1Q7Y - chains A and N of the 31 polymer chains in the assembly; structure by X-ray diffraction, 3.20 A resolution.

== Chain A ==
Molecule: 23S ribosomal RNA
Organism: Haloarcula marismortui
Sequence (2922 nucleotides; each row starts with the number of its first residue):
     2 UUGGCUACUAUGCCAGCUGGUGGAUUGCUCGGCUCAGGCGCUGAUGAAGG
    52 ACGUGCCAAGCUGCGAUAAGCCAUGGGGAGCCGCACGGAGGCGAAGAACC
   102 AUGGAUUUCCGAAUGAGAAUCUCUCUAACAAUUGCUUCGCGCAAUGAGGA
   152 ACCCCGAGAACUGAAACAUCUCAGUAUCGGGAGGAACAGAAAACGCAAUG
   202 UGAUGUCGUUAGUAACCGCGAGUGAACGCGAUACAGCCCAAACCGAAGCC
   252 CUCACGGGCAAUGUGGUGUCAGGGCUACCUCUCAUCAGCCGACCGUCUCG
   302 ACGAAGUCUCUUGGAACAGAGCGUGAUACAGGGUGACAACCCCGUACUCG
   352 AGACCAGUACGACGUGCGGUAGUGCCAGAGUAGCGGGGGUUGGAUAUCCC
   402 UCGCGAAUAACGCAGGCAUCGACUGCGAAGGCUAAACACAACCUGAGACC
   452 GAUAGUGAACAAGUAGUGUGAACGAACGCUGCAAAGUACCCUCAGAAGGG
   502 AGGCGAAAUAGAGCAUGAAAUCAGUUGGCGAUCGAGCGACAGGGCAUACA
   552 AGGUCCCUCGACGAAUGACCGACGCGCGAGCGUCCAGUAAGACUCACGGG
   602 AAGCCGAUGUUCUGUCGUACGUUUUGAAAAACGAGCCAGGGAGUGUGUCU
   652 GCAUGGCAAGUCUAACCGGAGUAUCCGGGGAGGCACAGGGAAACCGACAU
   702 GGCCGCAGGGCUUUGCCCGAGGGCCGCCGUCUUCAAGGGCGGGGAGCCAU
   752 GUGGACACGACCCGAAUCCGGACGAUCUACGCAUGGACAAGAUGAAGCGU
   802 GCCGAAAGGCACGUGGAAGUCUGUUAGAGUUGGUGUCCUACAAUACCCUC
   852 UCGUGAUCUAUGUGUAGGGGUGAAAGGCCCAUCGAGUCCGGCAACAGCUG
   902 GUUCCAAUCGAAACAUGUCGAAGCAUGACCUCCGCCGAGGUAGUCUGUGA
   952 GGUAGAGCGACCGAUUGGUGUGUCCGCCUCCGAGAGGAGUCGGCACACCU
  1002 GUCAAACUCCAAACUUACAGACGCCGUUUGACGCGGGGAUUCCGGUGCGC
  1052 GGGGUAAGCCUGUGUACCAGGAGGGGAACAACCCAGAGAUAGGUUAAGGU
  1102 CCCCAAGUGUGGAUUAAGUGUAAUCCUCUGAAGGUGGUCUCGAGCCCUAG
  1152 ACAGCCGGGAGGUGAGCUUAGAAGCAGCUACCCUCUAAGAAAAGCGUAAC
  1202 AGCUUACCGGCCGAGGUUUGAGGCGCCCAAAAUGAUCGGGACUCAAAUCC
  1252 ACCACCGAGACCUGUCCGUACCACUCAUACUGGUAAUCGAGUAGAUUGGC
  1302 GCUCUAAUUGGAUGGAAGUAGGGGUGAAAACUCCUAUGGACCGAUUAGUG
  1352 ACGAAAAUCCUGGCCAUAGUAGCAGCGAUAGUCGGGUGAGAACCCCGACG
  1402 GCCUAAUGGAUAAGGGUUCCUCAGCACUGCUGAUCAGCUGAGGGUUAGCC
  1452 GGUCCUAAGUCAUACCGCAACUCGACUAUGACGAAAUGGGAAACGGGUUA
  1502 AUAUUCCCGUGCCACUAUGCAGUGAAAGUUGACGCCCUGGGGUCGAUCAC
  1552 GCUGGGCAUUCGCCCAGUCGAACCGUCCAACUCCGUGGAAGCCGUAAUGG
  1602 CAGGAAGCGGACGAACGGCGGCAUAGGGAAACGUGAUUCAACCUGGGGCC
  1652 CAUGAAAAGACGAGCAUAGUGUCCGUACCGAGAACCGACACAGGUGUCCA
  1702 UGGCGGCGAAAGCCAAGGCCUGUCGGGAGCAACCAACGUUAGGGAAUUCG
  1752 GCAAGUUAGUCCCGUACCUUCGGAAGAAGGGAUGCCUGCUCCGGAACGGA
  1802 GCAGGUCGCAGUGACUCGGAAGCUCGGACUGUCUAGUAACAACAUAGGUG
  1852 ACCGCAAAUCCGCAAGGACUCGUACGGUCACUGAAUCCUGCCCAGUGCAG
  1902 GUAUCUGAACACCUCGUACAAGAGGACGAAGGACCUGUCAACGGCGGGGG
  1952 UAACUAUGACCCUCUUAAGGUAGCGUAGUACCUUGCCGCAUCAGUAGCGG
  2002 CUUGCAUGAAUGGAUUAACCAGAGCUUCACUGUCCCAACGUUGGGCCCGG
  2052 UGAACUGUACAUUCCAGUGCGGAGUCUGGAGACACCCAGGGGGAAGCGAA
  2102 GACCCUAUGGAGCUUUACUGCAGGCUGUCGCUGAGACGUGGUCGCCGAUG
  2152 UGCAGCAUAGGUAGGAGACACUACACAGGUACCCGCGCUAGCGGGCCACC
  2202 GAGUCAACAGUGAAAUACUACCCGUCGGUGACUGCGACUCUCACUCCGGG
  2252 AGGAGGACACCGAUAGCCGGGCAGUUUGACUGGGGCGGUACGCGCUCGAA
  2302 AAGAUAUCGAGCGCGCCCUAUGGCUAUCUCAGCCGGGACAGAGACCCGGC
  2352 GAAGAGUGCAAGAGCAAAAGAUAGCUUGACAGUGUUCUUCCCAACGAGGA
  2402 ACGCUGACGCGAAAGCGUGGUCUAGCGAACCAAUUAGCCUGCUUGAUGCG
  2452 GGCAAUUGAUGACAGAAAAGCUACCCUAGGGAUAACAGAGUCGUCACUCG
  2502 CAAGAGCACAUAUCGACCGAGUGGCUUGCUACCUCGAUGUCGGUUCCCUC
  2552 CAUCCUGCCCGUGCAGAAGCGGGCAAGGGUGAGGUUGUUCGCCUAUUAAA
  2602 GGAGGUCGUGAGCUGGGUUUAGACCGUCGUGAGACAGGUCGGCUGCUAUC
  2652 UACUGGGUGUGUAAUGGUGUCUGACAAGAACGACCGUAUAGUACGAGAGG
  2702 AACUACGGUUGGUGGCCACUGGUGUACCGGUUGUUCGAGAGAGCACGUGC
  2752 CGGGUAGCCACGCCACACGGGGUAAGAGCUGAACGCAUCUAAGCUCGAAA
  2802 CCCACUUGGAAAAGAGACACCGCCGAGGUCCCGCGUACAAGACGCGGUCG
  2852 AUAGACUCGGGGUGUGCGCGUCGAGGUAACGAGACGUUAAGCCCACGAGC
  2902 ACUAACAGACCAAAGCCAUCAU
Disordered / not traced: 2-9, 126-127, 715, 971-998, 1560, 1952-1963, 2137-2236, 2339-2343, 2665-2666, 2915-2923
Ion coordination: Mg2+ site 1 near G28 (its only coordinating residue here); Na+ site 1 near C40 (its only coordinating residue here); Na+ site 2 near A45 (its only coordinating residue here); Na+ site 3: G56, A59, G61; Na+ site 4: G66, U108; Mg2+ site 2 near U115 (its only coordinating residue here); Na+ site 5 near C141 (its only coordinating residue here); Mg2+ site 3: C162, U2276; Na+ site 6: A165, A166, A167; Mg2+ site 4: A166, G219; Mg2+ site 5 near C168 (its only coordinating residue here); Na+ site 7: U170, C218, G221; 2 more K+ sites not listed; 75 more Mg2+ sites not listed; 64 more Na+ sites not listed
Residues lining bound ligands: puromycin (PUY): G2102, A2486, C2487, G2540, U2541, C2542, G2588, G2618, U2619, U2620, A2637
What the authors report for this chain:
  - binding site for CCdA-P-Puromycin: G2284, G2285
  - catalytic residues: A2486 (proposed by the authors, not directly observed)

== Chain N ==
Protein: L15 Ribosomal Protein
Organism: Haloarcula marismortui
Amino-acid sequence (194 residues; row label = number of the first residue in the row):
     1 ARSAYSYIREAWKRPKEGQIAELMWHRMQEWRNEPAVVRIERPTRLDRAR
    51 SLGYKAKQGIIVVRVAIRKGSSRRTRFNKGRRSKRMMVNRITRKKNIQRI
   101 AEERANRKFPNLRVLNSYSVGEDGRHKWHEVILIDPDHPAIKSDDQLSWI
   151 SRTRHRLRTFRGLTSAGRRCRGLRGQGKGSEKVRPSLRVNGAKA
Ion coordination: Na+ site 1: Asn106, Phe109, Leu112; Na+ site 2: Lys193 (shared with U391(A), U392(A), U398(A) of chain A)

== Chain A / chain N interface ==
Residue-residue contacts (273; chain A residue first):
  G44(A) - Arg156(N)  base contact
  U133(A) - Lys108(N)  hydrogen bond to the sugar
  U133(A) - Pro110(N)  base contact
  U134(A) - Lys108(N)  phosphate contact
  U134(A) - Phe109(N)  sugar contact
  U134(A) - Asn111(N)  hydrogen bond to the sugar
  G135(A) - Arg39(N)  salt bridge to the phosphate
  G135(A) - Ile61(N)  phosphate contact
  G135(A) - Phe109(N)  phosphate contact
  G135(A) - Asn111(N)  hydrogen bond to the sugar
  G135(A) - Leu112(N)  sugar contact
  G135(A) - Asp135(N)  hydrogen bond to the sugar
  C136(A) - Arg39(N)  salt bridge to the phosphate
  C136(A) - Gln58(N)  phosphate contact
  C136(A) - Ile61(N)  phosphate contact
  C136(A) - His138(N)  hydrogen bond to the sugar
  U137(A) - Gln58(N)  phosphate contact
  A145(A) - Asn111(N)  sugar contact
  A145(A) - Asp137(N)  hydrogen bond to the sugar
  C154(A) - Arg188(N)  salt bridge to the phosphate
  C155(A) - Arg161(N)  hydrogen bond to the sugar
  C155(A) - Arg171(N)  hydrogen bond to the phosphate
  C155(A) - Ser186(N)  hydrogen bond to the phosphate
  C155(A) - Arg188(N)  salt bridge to the phosphate
  C155(A) - Val189(N)  hydrogen bond to the phosphate
  C156(A) - Arg99(N)  hydrogen bond to the phosphate
  C156(A) - Phe160(N)  sugar contact
  C156(A) - Arg161(N)  sugar contact
  C156(A) - Arg171(N)  salt bridge to the phosphate
  C156(A) - Ser186(N)  phosphate contact
  C156(A) - Leu187(N)  hydrogen bond to the phosphate
  C156(A) - Arg188(N)  hydrogen bond to the phosphate
  G157(A) - Lys95(N)  hydrogen bond to the sugar
  G157(A) - Arg99(N)  salt bridge to the phosphate
  G157(A) - Leu187(N)  phosphate contact
  A158(A) - Arg93(N)  hydrogen bond to the phosphate
  A158(A) - Lys94(N)  hydrogen bond to the phosphate
  G159(A) - Arg74(N)  salt bridge to the phosphate
  G159(A) - Arg93(N)  salt bridge to the phosphate
  A160(A) - Arg81(N)  hydrogen bond to the sugar
  A160(A) - Arg85(N)  salt bridge to the phosphate
  A161(A) - Gly80(N)  sugar contact
  A161(A) - Arg81(N)  phosphate contact
  A161(A) - Arg82(N)  salt bridge to the phosphate
  A169(A) - Ser83(N)  phosphate contact
  U170(A) - Arg82(N)  salt bridge to the phosphate
  U170(A) - Ser83(N)  hydrogen bond to the phosphate
  U170(A) - Lys84(N)  hydrogen bond to the phosphate
  C171(A) - Arg82(N)  salt bridge to the phosphate
  C171(A) - Lys84(N)  phosphate contact
  U172(A) - Arg82(N)  base contact
  A174(A) - Arg85(N)  base contact
  G175(A) - Arg85(N)  base contact
  G175(A) - Lys94(N)  base contact
  G175(A) - Gly191(N)  sugar contact
  G175(A) - Ala192(N)  sugar contact
  G175(A) - Lys193(N)  salt bridge to the phosphate
  G181(A) - Arg107(N)  hydrogen bond to the sugar
  G181(A) - Phe160(N)  hydrogen bond to the base
  G182(A) - Leu157(N)  phosphate contact
  A183(A) - Arg156(N)  sugar contact
  A183(A) - Leu157(N)  sugar contact
  A183(A) - Arg161(N)  hydrogen bond to the sugar
  G184(A) - Thr153(N)  phosphate contact
  G184(A) - Arg156(N)  salt bridge to the phosphate
  A187(A) - Arg154(N)  salt bridge to the phosphate
  A187(A) - Arg161(N)  phosphate contact
  C188(A) - Arg154(N)  phosphate contact
  C188(A) - Arg161(N)  salt bridge to the phosphate
  C188(A) - Leu163(N)  phosphate contact
  C188(A) - Arg171(N)  hydrogen bond to the phosphate
  C188(A) - Pro185(N)  hydrogen bond to the sugar
  C188(A) - Ser186(N)  sugar contact
  A189(A) - Arg168(N)  salt bridge to the phosphate
  A189(A) - Arg171(N)  salt bridge to the phosphate
  A189(A) - Leu173(N)  sugar contact
  A189(A) - Arg184(N)  hydrogen bond to the phosphate
  A189(A) - Pro185(N)  sugar contact
  G190(A) - Leu173(N)  phosphate contact
  G190(A) - Gln176(N)  phosphate contact
  G190(A) - Arg184(N)  salt bridge to the phosphate
  A191(A) - Gln176(N)  hydrogen bond to the phosphate
  A192(A) - Gln176(N)  hydrogen bond to the phosphate
  A193(A) - Arg174(N)  phosphate contact
  A193(A) - Gln176(N)  hydrogen bond to the phosphate
  A194(A) - Gln176(N)  sugar contact
  A194(A) - Gly177(N)  phosphate contact
  C195(A) - Gly177(N)  phosphate contact
  C195(A) - Lys178(N)  hydrogen bond to the phosphate
  A204(A) - Gln176(N)  hydrogen bond to the sugar
  U205(A) - Arg184(N)  phosphate contact
  G206(A) - Arg184(N)  phosphate contact
  U207(A) - Pro185(N)  phosphate contact
  A226(A) - Lys182(N)  sugar contact
  A227(A) - Glu181(N)  sugar contact
  C240(A) - Gln146(N)  hydrogen bond to the phosphate
  A241(A) - Arg50(N)  sugar contact
  A241(A) - Ser51(N)  sugar contact
  A241(A) - Gln146(N)  phosphate contact
  A242(A) - Ser3(N)  phosphate contact
  A242(A) - Tyr5(N)  phosphate contact
  A242(A) - Arg50(N)  salt bridge to the phosphate
  A243(A) - Ala1(N)  hydrogen bond to the phosphate
  A243(A) - Ser3(N)  phosphate contact
  C244(A) - Ala1(N)  hydrogen bond to the phosphate
  C250(A) - Lys57(N)  sugar contact
  C251(A) - Gln58(N)  hydrogen bond to the sugar
  C251(A) - His138(N)  sugar contact
  C251(A) - Pro139(N)  phosphate contact
  C251(A) - Ala140(N)  sugar contact
  C251(A) - Ser143(N)  phosphate contact
  C252(A) - Pro139(N)  phosphate contact
  G259(A) - Gln58(N)  base contact
  C260(A) - Gln58(N)  sugar contact
  A261(A) - Arg42(N)  salt bridge to the phosphate
  A261(A) - Ala56(N)  sugar contact
  A262(A) - Arg42(N)  salt bridge to the phosphate
  U263(A) - Arg42(N)  hydrogen bond to the sugar
  U263(A) - Leu46(N)  phosphate contact
  G264(A) - Tyr5(N)  hydrogen bond to the phosphate
  G264(A) - Leu46(N)  phosphate contact
  G264(A) - Arg50(N)  salt bridge to the phosphate
  G264(A) - Ala56(N)  sugar contact
  U265(A) - Arg50(N)  salt bridge to the phosphate
  U265(A) - Lys55(N)  phosphate contact
  U265(A) - Ala56(N)  hydrogen bond to the phosphate
  G266(A) - Lys55(N)  salt bridge to the phosphate
  G266(A) - Lys57(N)  salt bridge to the phosphate
  G266(A) - Asp144(N)  phosphate contact
  C376(A) - Ala1(N)  hydrogen bond to the sugar
  C377(A) - Arg2(N)  phosphate contact
  A378(A) - Arg9(N)  salt bridge to the phosphate
  G379(A) - Arg9(N)  sugar contact
  G379(A) - Arg48(N)  phosphate contact
  G379(A) - Ser51(N)  hydrogen bond to the base
  A380(A) - Arg9(N)  phosphate contact
  A380(A) - Trp12(N)  sugar contact
  A380(A) - Lys13(N)  base contact
  A380(A) - Arg48(N)  salt bridge to the phosphate
  G381(A) - Lys13(N)  base contact
  G381(A) - Pro15(N)  base contact
  G381(A) - Arg45(N)  salt bridge to the phosphate
  G381(A) - Arg48(N)  salt bridge to the phosphate
  A383(A) - Arg174(N)  salt bridge to the phosphate
  G388(A) - Arg90(N)  hydrogen bond to the sugar
  G388(A) - Thr92(N)  base contact
  G389(A) - Arg90(N)  salt bridge to the phosphate
  G390(A) - Lys84(N)  salt bridge to the phosphate
  G390(A) - Lys94(N)  sugar contact
  G390(A) - Ala194(N)  base contact
  U391(A) - Lys84(N)  salt bridge to the phosphate
  U391(A) - Arg85(N)  salt bridge to the phosphate
  U391(A) - Lys193(N)  hydrogen bond to the sugar
  U392(A) - Lys182(N)  hydrogen bond to the sugar
  U392(A) - Lys193(N)  sugar contact
  G393(A) - Glu181(N)  base contact
  G393(A) - Lys182(N)  hydrogen bond to the base
  G394(A) - Lys178(N)  base contact
  G394(A) - Gly179(N)  base contact
  G394(A) - Glu181(N)  hydrogen bond to the base
  G394(A) - Lys182(N)  hydrogen bond to the base
  U398(A) - Gly179(N)  hydrogen bond to the sugar
  U398(A) - Glu181(N)  sugar contact
  C399(A) - Gly172(N)  phosphate contact
  C399(A) - Lys178(N)  phosphate contact
  C399(A) - Gly179(N)  sugar contact
  C399(A) - Val183(N)  sugar contact
  C399(A) - Ala194(N)  sugar contact
  C400(A) - Lys94(N)  hydrogen bond to the sugar
  C400(A) - Arg169(N)  phosphate contact
  C400(A) - Cys170(N)  sugar contact
  C400(A) - Gly172(N)  phosphate contact
  C401(A) - Thr92(N)  hydrogen bond to the base
  C401(A) - Arg93(N)  hydrogen bond to the sugar
  C401(A) - Lys94(N)  sugar contact
  C401(A) - Asn96(N)  phosphate contact
  U402(A) - Gly70(N)  hydrogen bond to the phosphate
  U402(A) - Ser71(N)  hydrogen bond to the sugar
  U402(A) - Thr92(N)  sugar contact
  U402(A) - Asn96(N)  phosphate contact
  U402(A) - Ile97(N)  hydrogen bond to the phosphate
  C403(A) - Lys69(N)  phosphate contact
  C403(A) - Gly70(N)  hydrogen bond to the phosphate
  C403(A) - Lys127(N)  salt bridge to the phosphate
  G404(A) - Lys69(N)  salt bridge to the phosphate
  G404(A) - Glu122(N)  phosphate contact
  C405(A) - Lys16(N)  salt bridge to the phosphate
  A407(A) - Arg14(N)  salt bridge to the phosphate
  U409(A) - Lys13(N)  hydrogen bond to the base
  G416(A) - Lys178(N)  salt bridge to the phosphate
  G417(A) - Lys178(N)  hydrogen bond to the phosphate
  A430(A) - Arg48(N)  sugar contact
  G431(A) - Arg48(N)  salt bridge to the phosphate
  G431(A) - Ser51(N)  sugar contact
  G431(A) - Leu52(N)  hydrogen bond to the sugar
  G431(A) - Asn116(N)  hydrogen bond to the phosphate
  G432(A) - Asn116(N)  phosphate contact
  G432(A) - Trp149(N)  hydrogen bond to the sugar
  G432(A) - Ser165(N)  phosphate contact
  C433(A) - Trp149(N)  sugar contact
  C433(A) - Arg158(N)  salt bridge to the phosphate
  C433(A) - Arg168(N)  salt bridge to the phosphate
  U434(A) - His155(N)  salt bridge to the phosphate
  A435(A) - Arg154(N)  salt bridge to the phosphate
  C770(A) - Lys79(N)  phosphate contact
  C770(A) - Gly80(N)  hydrogen bond to the phosphate
  C770(A) - Arg81(N)  hydrogen bond to the phosphate
  G771(A) - Lys79(N)  salt bridge to the phosphate
  G771(A) - Arg81(N)  salt bridge to the phosphate
  G869(A) - Asn78(N)  sugar contact
  G869(A) - Lys79(N)  salt bridge to the phosphate
  G870(A) - Asn78(N)  phosphate contact
  C1467(A) - Pro35(N)  phosphate contact
  C1467(A) - Ala36(N)  hydrogen bond to the phosphate
  G1468(A) - Ala36(N)  phosphate contact
  C1469(A) - Arg68(N)  salt bridge to the phosphate
  C1469(A) - Arg73(N)  salt bridge to the phosphate
  C1469(A) - Arg93(N)  phosphate contact
  C1469(A) - Arg104(N)  salt bridge to the phosphate
  A1470(A) - Arg68(N)  salt bridge to the phosphate
  A1470(A) - Ser72(N)  phosphate contact
  A1470(A) - Arg73(N)  hydrogen bond to the phosphate
  A1470(A) - Arg93(N)  salt bridge to the phosphate
  A1470(A) - Lys95(N)  hydrogen bond to the sugar
  A1471(A) - Ile100(N)  phosphate contact
  A1471(A) - Arg104(N)  salt bridge to the phosphate
  A1471(A) - Arg107(N)  phosphate contact
  C1472(A) - Arg107(N)  salt bridge to the phosphate
  C1864(A) - Arg73(N)  sugar contact
  C1864(A) - Arg74(N)  sugar contact
  C1864(A) - Thr75(N)  hydrogen bond to the sugar
  A1865(A) - Arg73(N)  sugar contact
  G2121(A) - Arg76(N)  base contact
  G2121(A) - Ser83(N)  sugar contact
  G2121(A) - Met86(N)  base contact
  C2122(A) - Arg76(N)  hydrogen bond to the base
  C2122(A) - Phe77(N)  sugar contact
  C2122(A) - Met86(N)  hydrogen bond to the sugar
  A2123(A) - Arg76(N)  hydrogen bond to the sugar
  A2123(A) - Met87(N)  phosphate contact
  A2123(A) - Val88(N)  hydrogen bond to the phosphate
  A2123(A) - Asn89(N)  hydrogen bond to the phosphate
  G2124(A) - Asn89(N)  phosphate contact
  G2131(A) - Lys16(N)  phosphate contact
  G2131(A) - Gly124(N)  hydrogen bond to the base
  C2132(A) - Lys16(N)  salt bridge to the phosphate
  C2132(A) - Asp123(N)  sugar contact
  C2132(A) - Gly124(N)  hydrogen bond to the sugar
  U2133(A) - Trp25(N)  phosphate contact
  C2243(A) - Trp25(N)  base contact
  A2244(A) - Trp25(N)  hydrogen bond to the sugar
  A2244(A) - Gln29(N)  sugar contact
  A2244(A) - Arg32(N)  hydrogen bond to the phosphate
  C2245(A) - Gln29(N)  phosphate contact
  C2245(A) - Arg32(N)  salt bridge to the phosphate
  U2246(A) - Arg125(N)  salt bridge to the phosphate
  C2262(A) - Arg125(N)  sugar contact
  G2263(A) - Lys69(N)  sugar contact
  G2263(A) - Gly70(N)  phosphate contact
  G2263(A) - Ser71(N)  phosphate contact
  G2263(A) - Arg73(N)  salt bridge to the phosphate
  A2264(A) - Gly70(N)  phosphate contact
  A2264(A) - Ser71(N)  hydrogen bond to the phosphate
  A2266(A) - Arg90(N)  salt bridge to the phosphate
  G2272(A) - Arg76(N)  base contact
  C2273(A) - Arg76(N)  hydrogen bond to the base
  A2274(A) - Phe77(N)  sugar contact
  A2274(A) - Lys79(N)  sugar contact
  A2274(A) - Gly80(N)  phosphate contact
  A2274(A) - Arg81(N)  hydrogen bond to the sugar
  A2274(A) - Met86(N)  base contact
  G2275(A) - Gly80(N)  phosphate contact
  G2275(A) - Arg81(N)  sugar contact
Other interface residues (no listed pair), chain A (132 interface residues in all): A144, U146, C173, U176, G225, C239, G269, A288, U382, A408, A436, G868, U2265
Other interface residues (no listed pair), chain N (123 interface residues in all): Asp47, Tyr54, Gly59, Ile91, Glu103, Asp145, Gly162, Ser180

== Overview ==
132 residues of chain A face 123 of chain N across their interface; the contacts include 76 hydrogen bonds and
60 salt bridges. Polar pairs include G181(A)-Phe160(N), G379(A)-Ser51(N) and G393(A)-Lys182(N). Chain A binds
puromycin. The paper reports the catalytic residue A2486(A); a binding site for CCdA-P-Puromycin at G2284(A)
and G2285(A).
Here chain A is 23S ribosomal RNA and chain N is L15 Ribosomal Protein, both from Haloarcula marismortui.
Entry 1Q7Y (Crystal Structure of CCdAP-Puromycin bound at the Peptidyl transferase center of the 50S ribosomal
subunit) was determined by X-ray diffraction together with 1Q81, 1Q82, 1Q86 and 1M90 from the same study.
